9H8D - chain A; structure by X-ray diffraction, 1.64 A resolution.

== Chain A ==
Protein: Mitogen-activated protein kinase kinase kinase kinase 1
From: Homo sapiens
Notes: EC 2.7.11.1
UniProt: Q92918 (M4K1_HUMAN); residue numbers follow UniProt; this construct covers 2-293
Amino-acid sequence (294 residues; numbered 0 to 293; the number before each row is that of its first residue; numbering starts at 0):
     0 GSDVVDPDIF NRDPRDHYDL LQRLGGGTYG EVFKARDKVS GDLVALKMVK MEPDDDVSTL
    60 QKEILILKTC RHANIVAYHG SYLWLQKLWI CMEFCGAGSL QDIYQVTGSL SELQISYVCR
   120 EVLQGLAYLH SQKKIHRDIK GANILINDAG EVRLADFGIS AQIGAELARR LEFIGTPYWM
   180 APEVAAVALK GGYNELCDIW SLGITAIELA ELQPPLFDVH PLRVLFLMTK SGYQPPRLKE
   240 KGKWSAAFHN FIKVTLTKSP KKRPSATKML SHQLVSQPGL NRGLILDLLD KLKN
Disordered / not traced: 0-6
Sequence notes: expression tag (0-1); engineered mutation Glu165 (Thr in Q92918), Glu171 (Ser in Q92918)
Residues lining bound ligands: A1ITC (6-(1-methylbenzimidazol-4-yl)-3-[(4-morpholin-4-ylphenyl)amino]pyrazine-2-carboxamide): Leu23, Tyr28, Val31, Ala44, Lys46, Val75, Met91, Glu92, Phe93, Cys94, Gly95, Ala96, Gly97, Asp101, Asp137, Ala141, Asn142, Leu144, Ala154, Asp155, Arg168
Swiss-Prot annotation at these positions:
  - active site: Asp137 (Proton acceptor)
  - binding site (ATP): Leu23 to Val31, Lys46
  - modified residue: Thr175 (Phosphothreonine)

== Overview ==
Chain A binds compound A1ITC. Curated annotation (UniProt) lists active-site residue Asp137 and 10 ATP-binding
residues.
Chain A is Mitogen-activated protein kinase kinase kinase kinase 1 (Homo sapiens); the structure, Crystal
structure of HPK1 T165E/S171E in complex with compound 6, was determined by X-ray diffraction (same
publication as 9H8E and 9H8F).
